3OS2 - chains A and C of the 5 polymer chains in the assembly; structure by X-ray diffraction, 3.32 A resolution.

# Chain A
Protein: Integrase
From: Human spumaretrovirus
Reference sequence: P14350 (POL_FOAMV); residues 1-392 here correspond to UniProt positions 752-1143 (UniProt number = residue number + 751)
Sequence (395 residues; each row starts with the number of its first residue; numbers below 1 keep their minus sign (Gly-2 is residue -2)):
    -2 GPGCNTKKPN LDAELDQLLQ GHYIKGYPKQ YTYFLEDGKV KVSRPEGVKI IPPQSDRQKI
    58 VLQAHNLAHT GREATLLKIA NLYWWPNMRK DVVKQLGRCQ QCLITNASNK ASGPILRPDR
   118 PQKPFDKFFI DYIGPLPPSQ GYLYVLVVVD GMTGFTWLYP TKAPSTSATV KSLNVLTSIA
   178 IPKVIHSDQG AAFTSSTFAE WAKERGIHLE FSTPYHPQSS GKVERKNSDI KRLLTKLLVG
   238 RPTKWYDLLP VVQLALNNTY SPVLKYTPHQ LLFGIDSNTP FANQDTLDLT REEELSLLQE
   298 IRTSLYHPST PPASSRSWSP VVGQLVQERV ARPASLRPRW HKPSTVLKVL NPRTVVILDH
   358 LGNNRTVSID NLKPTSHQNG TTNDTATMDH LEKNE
Unresolved in the structure: -2 to 9, 375-392
Differences from the reference sequence: expression tag (-2 to 0)
Bound ions: Zn2+: His62, His66, Cys96, Cys99
What the authors report for this chain:
  - mutagenesis - A188S, R329S: unchanged catalytic activity (strand transfer activity)
  - specificity-determining residues: Ala188, Arg329
  - mutagenesis - R329E: decreased catalytic activity (strand transfer activity)
  - mutagenesis - A188D: abolished catalytic activity (strand transfer activity)

# Chain C
Molecule: 19-nt DNA strand
Sequence (19 nucleotides; each row starts with the number of its first residue):
     1 ATTGTCATGG AATTTCGCA

# How chain A and chain C interact
Pairs across the interface (43):
  Ile112(A) - DG4(C)  phosphate contact
  Ile112(A) - DT5(C)  base contact
  Leu113(A) - DT3(C)  phosphate contact
  Leu113(A) - DG4(C)  hydrogen bond to the phosphate
  Arg114(A) - DG4(C)  sugar contact
  Arg114(A) - DT5(C)  salt bridge to the phosphate
  Pro115(A) - DT3(C)  base contact
  Pro115(A) - DG4(C)  phosphate contact
  Pro115(A) - DT5(C)  phosphate contact
  Lys124(A) - DT3(C)  hydrogen bond to the base
  His183(A) - DT3(C)  salt bridge to the phosphate
  Glu207(A) - DT2(C)  phosphate contact
  Glu207(A) - DT3(C)  base contact
  Phe208(A) - DT2(C)  sugar contact
  Ser209(A) - DT3(C)  phosphate contact
  Thr210(A) - DT3(C)  hydrogen bond to the phosphate
  His213(A) - DG4(C)  salt bridge to the phosphate
  Gln215(A) - DG4(C)  sugar contact
  Ser216(A) - DT3(C)  hydrogen bond to the phosphate
  Gly218(A) - DG4(C)  hydrogen bond to the base
  Gly218(A) - DT5(C)  sugar contact
  Lys219(A) - DT5(C)  sugar contact
  Lys219(A) - DC6(C)  salt bridge to the phosphate
  Arg222(A) - DG4(C)  base contact
  Arg222(A) - DT5(C)  hydrogen bond to the base
  Arg222(A) - DC6(C)  hydrogen bond to the base
  Arg222(A) - DA7(C)  hydrogen bond to the sugar
  Asp226(A) - DA7(C)  sugar contact
  Arg229(A) - DA7(C)  hydrogen bond to the phosphate
  Arg229(A) - DT8(C)  salt bridge to the phosphate
  Ser258(A) - DA7(C)  hydrogen bond to the phosphate
  Pro259(A) - DA7(C)  phosphate contact
  Pro259(A) - DT8(C)  base contact
  Lys345(A) - DA1(C)  base contact
  Leu347(A) - DA1(C)  base contact
  Leu347(A) - DT2(C)  base contact
  Asn348(A) - DT2(C)  hydrogen bond to the base
  Asn348(A) - DT3(C)  hydrogen bond to the sugar
  Arg350(A) - DT3(C)  phosphate contact
  Arg350(A) - DG4(C)  salt bridge to the phosphate
  Thr351(A) - DT2(C)  base contact
  Thr351(A) - DT3(C)  sugar contact
  Ser365(A) - DG4(C)  phosphate contact
Interface residues without a listed pair, chain A (31 interface residues in all): His205, Lys233, Tyr257, Val353, Thr363

# In short
31 residues of chain A and 8 residues of chain C are in contact, with 12 hydrogen bonds and 6 salt bridges.
Polar contacts include Lys124(A)-DT3(C), Gly218(A)-DG4(C) and Arg222(A)-DT5(C). The paper reports that R329E
of chain A reduces catalytic activity (strand transfer activity); specificity determinants Ala188(A) and
Arg329(A); 4 substitutions were tested in all.
Here chain A is Integrase (Human spumaretrovirus) and chain C is a 19-nt DNA strand. Entry 3OS2 (PFV target
capture complex (TCC) at 3.32 A resolution) was determined by X-ray diffraction together with 3OS0 and 3OS1
from the same study.
